7FKS - chains A and B; structure by X-ray diffraction, 1.58 A resolution.

Chain A:
Protein: Pre-mRNA-splicing factor 8
Organism: Saccharomyces cerevisiae S288C
Reference sequence: P33334 (PRP8_YEAST); numbering as in UniProt (aligned over 1836-2090)
Sequence (258 residues; numbered 1833 to 2090; the number before each row is that of its first residue):
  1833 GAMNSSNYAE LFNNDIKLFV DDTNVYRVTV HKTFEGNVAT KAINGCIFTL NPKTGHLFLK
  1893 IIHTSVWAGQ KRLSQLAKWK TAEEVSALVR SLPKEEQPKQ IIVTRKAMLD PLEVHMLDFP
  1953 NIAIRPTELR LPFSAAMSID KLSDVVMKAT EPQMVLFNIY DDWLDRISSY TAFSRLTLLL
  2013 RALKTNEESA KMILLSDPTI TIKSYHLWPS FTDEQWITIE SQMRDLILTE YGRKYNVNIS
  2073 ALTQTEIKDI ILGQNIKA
Not modelled in the structure: 2070-2090
Construct notes: expression tag (1833-1835)
Swiss-Prot annotation at these positions:
  - mutagenesis: Asp1853 (D1853A: Alters protein folding. Severely impaired growth. Strongly reduced growth at 35 degrees Celsius; when associated with A-1854; D1853N: Reduced growth at 30 degrees Celsius ...), Asp1854 (D1854A: Reduced growth at 30 degrees Celsius. Strongly reduced growth at 16 degrees Celsius. Strongly reduced growth at 35 degrees Celsius; when associated with A-1853 ...), Thr1855 (T1855A: Reduced growth at 30 degrees Celsius. Strongly reduced growth at 16 degrees Celsius), Thr1936 (T1936A: Reduced growth at 30 degrees Celsius. Strongly reduced growth at 16 degrees Celsius), Arg1937 (R1937K: Severely impaired growth. Reduced growth at 30 degrees Celsius. Strongly reduced growth at 16 degrees Celsius)

Chain B:
Protein: A1 cistron-splicing factor AAR2
Organism: Saccharomyces cerevisiae S288C
Reference sequence: P32357 (AAR2_YEAST); aligned to UniProt positions 1-317 over residues 1-317
Sequence (308 residues; each row starts with the number of its first residue; note: 13 numbers in that range are skipped by the numbering (no residue carries them; nothing is unmodelled there); numbers below 1 keep their minus sign (Gly-3 is residue -3)):
    -3 GAMAMNTVPF TSAPIEVTIG IDQYSFNVKE NQPFHGIKDI PIGHVHVIHF QHADNSSMRY
    57 GYWFDCRMGN FYIQYDPKDG LYKMMEERDG AKFENIVHNF KERQMMVSYP KIDEDDTWYN
   117 LTEFVQMDKI RKIVRKDENQ FSYVDSSMTT VQENEL
   166 SSSSSDPAHS LNYTVINFKS REAIRPGHEM EDFLDKSYYL NTVMLQGIFK NSSNYFGELQ
   226 FAFLNAMFFG NYGSSLQWHA MIELICSSAT VPKHMLDKLD EILYYQIKTL PEQYSDILLN
   286 ERVWNICLYS SFQKNSLHNT EKIMENKYPE LL
Not modelled in the structure: -3 to 0, 166-169
Construct notes: expression tag (-3 to 0); conflict Ser166 (Leu153 in P32357), Ser167 (Lys154 in P32357), Ser170 (Asp in P32357)
Ligand contacts: VQB (4-chloro-6-(pyrrolidin-1-yl)pyrimidin-5-amine): Pro5, Phe6, Thr7, Tyr68, Gln70, Glu83, Lys88, Phe89, Ile92, Phe96
Swiss-Prot annotation at these positions:
  - region: Leu261 to Ile282 (Leucine-zipper)
  - modified residue: Ser253 (Phosphoserine), Thr274 (Phosphothreonine)

Interface between chain A and chain B:
Contacting residue pairs - 17 pairs, chain A then chain B:
  Gln1907(A) - Met195(B)
  Gln1907(A) - Leu199(B)
  Leu1908(A) - Met195(B)  hydrophobic
  Trp1911(A) - Glu194(B)
  Trp1911(A) - Met195(B)  hydrophobic
  Trp1911(A) - Phe198(B)  hydrophobic
  Asp1942(A) - Lys184(B)  salt bridge
  Asp1942(A) - Phe198(B)
  Glu1945(A) - Lys184(B)  salt bridge
  Val1946(A) - Ile189(B)  hydrophobic
  Val1946(A) - Glu194(B)
  Val1946(A) - Phe198(B)  hydrophobic
  His1947(A) - Glu194(B)  salt bridge
  Leu1949(A) - Lys184(B)
  Leu1949(A) - Ser185(B)
  Leu1949(A) - Arg186(B)
  Asp1950(A) - Arg186(B)  salt bridge

In short:
Chain A and chain B form an interface of 9 and 8 residues respectively, with 4 salt bridges. Polar contacts
include Asp1942(A)-Lys184(B), Glu1945(A)-Lys184(B) and His1947(A)-Glu194(B). Chain B binds compound VQB.
Curated annotation (UniProt) lists 5 mutagenesis sites on chain A.
Here chain A is Pre-mRNA-splicing factor 8 and chain B is A1 cistron-splicing factor AAR2, both from
Saccharomyces cerevisiae S288C. Entry 7FKS (PanDDA analysis group deposition -- Aar2/RNaseH in complex with
fragment P04F01 from the F2X-Universal Library) was determined by X-ray diffraction, deposited together with
5ST0, 5ST1, 5ST2, 5ST3, 5ST4, 5ST5 and 248 further entries.
